PDB entry 5KFN | X-ray diffraction, 1.45 A resolution | chains A and T of the 3 polymer chains in the assembly

== Chain A ==
Molecule: DNA polymerase eta
Organism: Homo sapiens
Notes: EC 2.7.7.7
Reference sequence: Q9Y253 (POLH_HUMAN); numbering as in UniProt (aligned over 1-432)
Amino-acid sequence (435 residues; row label = number of the first residue in the row; numbers below 1 keep their minus sign (Gly-2 is residue -2)):
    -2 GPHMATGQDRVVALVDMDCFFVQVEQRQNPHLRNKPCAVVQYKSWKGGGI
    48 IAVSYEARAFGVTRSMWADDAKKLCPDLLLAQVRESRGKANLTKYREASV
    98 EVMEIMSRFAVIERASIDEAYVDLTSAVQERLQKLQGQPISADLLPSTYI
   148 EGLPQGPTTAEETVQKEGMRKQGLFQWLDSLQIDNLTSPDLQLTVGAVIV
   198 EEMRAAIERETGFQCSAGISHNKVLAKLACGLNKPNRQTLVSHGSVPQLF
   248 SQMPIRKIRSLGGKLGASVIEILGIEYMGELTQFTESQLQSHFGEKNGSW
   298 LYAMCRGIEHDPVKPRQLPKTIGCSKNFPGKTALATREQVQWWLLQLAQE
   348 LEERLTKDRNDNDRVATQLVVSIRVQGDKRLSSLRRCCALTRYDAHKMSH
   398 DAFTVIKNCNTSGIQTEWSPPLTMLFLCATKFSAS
Unresolved in the structure: 154-160
Sequence notes: expression tag (-2 to 0)
Ion coordination: Mg2+ site 1: Asp13, Asp115, Glu116 (together with 2'-deoxyadenosine 5'-O-(1-thiotriphosphate)) (shared with 1 residue of chain P); Ca2+: Asp13, Met14, Asp115 (together with 2'-deoxyadenosine 5'-O-(1-thiotriphosphate)); Mg2+ site 2: Asp13, Met14, Asp115 (together with 2'-deoxyadenosine 5'-O-(1-thiotriphosphate)); Mg2+ site 3: Asp13, Glu116 (together with 2'-deoxyadenosine 5'-O-(1-thiotriphosphate))
Ligand contacts:
  - : Asp13, Met14, Asp15, Cys16, Asp115, Lys231
  - 2'-deoxyadenosine 5'-O-(1-thiotriphosphate) (STP): Asp13, Met14, Asp15, Cys16, Phe17, Phe18, Ile48, Ala49, Tyr52, Arg55, Arg61, Ile114, Asp115, Glu116, Lys231
Curated features (UniProtKB/Swiss-Prot):
  - binding site (Mg(2+)): Asp13, Met14, Asp115, Glu116
  - binding site (Mn(2+)): Asp13, Met14, Asp115, Glu116
  - binding site (a 2'-deoxyribonucleoside 5'-triphosphate): Arg61
  - natural variant: Val37 (deletion: In XPV), Leu75 (deletion: In XPV), Arg93 (R93P: In XPV), Arg111 (R111H: In XPV), Thr122 (T122P: In XPV), Gly153 (G153D: In a breast cancer sample), Thr191 (T191P: In XPV), Gly263 (G263V: In XPV), Val266 (V266D: In XPV), Gly295 (G295R: In XPV), Arg361 (R361S: In XPV)
  - mutagenesis: Tyr52 (Y52A/F: Reduces DNA polymerase activity; Y52E: Reduces DNA polymerase activity. Increases fidelity of replication and reduces translesion bypass), Arg61 (R61A: Reduces enzymatic activity by two-thirds), Ser62 (S62G: Increased DNA polymerase activity and translesion bypass compared to wild-type), Ala68 (A68S/V: Severe reduction in thymine dimer translesion bypass), Asn324 to Pro326 (Reduces binding to chromatin and to monoubiquitinated PCNA. Abolishes binding to monoubiquitinated PCNA; when associated with 705-E--H-713 Del)

== Chain T ==
Molecule: 12-nt DNA strand
Sequence (12 nucleotides; each row starts with the number of its first residue):
     1 CATTATGACGCT
Ligand contacts: 2'-deoxyadenosine 5'-O-(1-thiotriphosphate) (STP): DT3, DT4, DA5

== How chain A and chain T interact ==
Pairs across the interface (41; chain A residue first):
  Gln38(A) - DT4(T)  base contact
  Gln38(A) - DA5(T)  sugar contact
  Tyr39(A) - DT4(T)  phosphate contact
  Tyr39(A) - DA5(T)  hydrogen bond to the phosphate
  Trp42(A) - DA2(T)  stacking on the base
  Gly46(A) - DT3(T)  base contact
  Ile47(A) - DT3(T)  base contact
  Arg61(A) - DT3(T)  base contact
  Ser62(A) - DT3(T)  hydrogen bond to the base
  Trp64(A) - DA2(T)  phosphate contact
  Trp64(A) - DT3(T)  sugar contact
  Lys86(A) - DT6(T)  salt bridge to the phosphate
  Ala87(A) - DA5(T)  sugar contact
  Leu89(A) - DA5(T)  phosphate contact
  Leu89(A) - DT6(T)  phosphate contact
  Arg93(A) - DT6(T)  salt bridge to the phosphate
  Arg93(A) - DG7(T)  salt bridge to the phosphate
  Lys311(A) - DC9(T)  phosphate contact
  Arg313(A) - DA8(T)  salt bridge to the phosphate
  Pro316(A) - DA8(T)  phosphate contact
  Lys317(A) - DA8(T)  hydrogen bond to the phosphate
  Lys317(A) - DC9(T)  salt bridge to the phosphate
  Thr318(A) - DG7(T)  sugar contact
  Thr318(A) - DA8(T)  hydrogen bond to the phosphate
  Ile319(A) - DG7(T)  phosphate contact
  Gly320(A) - DT6(T)  sugar contact
  Gly320(A) - DG7(T)  hydrogen bond to the phosphate
  Cys321(A) - DT6(T)  phosphate contact
  Ser322(A) - DA5(T)  sugar contact
  Ser322(A) - DT6(T)  hydrogen bond to the phosphate
  Lys323(A) - DA5(T)  salt bridge to the phosphate
  Asn324(A) - DT4(T)  sugar contact
  Asn324(A) - DA5(T)  hydrogen bond to the phosphate
  Pro326(A) - DC1(T)  phosphate contact
  Pro326(A) - DA2(T)  sugar contact
  Pro326(A) - DT4(T)  phosphate contact
  Gly327(A) - DC1(T)  hydrogen bond to the phosphate
  Gly327(A) - DA2(T)  phosphate contact
  Thr329(A) - DA2(T)  base contact
  Arg351(A) - DT6(T)  salt bridge to the phosphate
  Arg351(A) - DG7(T)  salt bridge to the phosphate
Interface residues without a listed pair, chain A (32 interface residues in all): Ile48, Glu110, Arg111, Lys293, Glu347
Interface residues without a listed pair, chain T (11 interface residues in all): DG10, DC11

== In short ==
Chain A and chain T form an interface of 32 and 11 residues respectively, with 8 hydrogen bonds, 8 salt
bridges and 1 aromatic stacking contact. Among the polar pairs are Ser62(A)-DT3(T), Tyr39(A)-DA5(T) and
Lys317(A)-DA8(T). 2'-deoxyadenosine 5'-O-(1-thiotriphosphate) is bound between chain A and chain T.
Here chain A is DNA polymerase eta (Homo sapiens) and chain T is a 12-nt DNA strand. Entry 5KFN (Human DNA
polymerase eta-DNA ternary complex with Sp-dATP-alpha-S: reaction with 1 mM Mg2+ for 1800s) was determined by
X-ray diffraction, deposited together with 5KFA, 5KFB, 5KFC, 5KFD, 5KFE, 5KFF and 28 further entries.
